9HAM - chains A and P of the 13 polymer chains in the assembly; structure by electron microscopy, 5.06 A resolution (low resolution: residue-level contacts below are approximate; hydrogen-bond / salt-bridge calls are withheld).

== Chain A ==
Molecule: 23S ribosomal RNA
From: Escherichia coli
Sequence (2904 nucleotides; numbered 1 to 2904; the number before each row is that of its first residue):
     1 GGUUAAGCGACUAAGCGUACACGGUGGAUGCCCUGGCAGUCAGAGGCGAU
    51 GAAGGACGUGCUAAUCUGCGAUAAGCGUCGGUAAGGUGAUAUGAACCGUU
   101 AUAACCGGCGAUUUCCGAAUGGGGAAACCCAGUGUGUUUCGACACACUAU
   151 CAUUAACUGAAUCCAUAGGUUAAUGAGGCGAACCGGGGGAACUGAAACAU
   201 CUAAGUACCCCGAGGAAAAGAAAUCAACCGAGAUUCCCCCAGUAGCGGCG
   251 AGCGAACGGGGAGCAGCCCAGAGCCUGAAUCAGUGUGUGUGUUAGUGGAA
   301 GCGUCUGGAAAGGCGCGCGAUACAGGGUGACAGCCCCGUACACAAAAAUG
   351 CACAUGCUGUGAGCUCGAUGAGUAGGGCGGGACACGUGGUAUCCUGUCUG
   401 AAUAUGGGGGGACCAUCCUCCAAGGCUAAAUACUCCUGACUGACCGAUAG
   451 UGAACCAGUACCGUGAGGGAAAGGCGAAAAGAACCCCGGCGAGGGGAGUG
   501 AAAAAGAACCUGAAACCGUGUACGUACAAGCAGUGGGAGCACGCUUAGGC
   551 GUGUGACUGCGUACCUUUUGUAUAAUGGGUCAGCGACUUAUAUUCUGUAG
   601 CAAGGUUAACCGAAUAGGGGAGCCGAAGGGAAACCGAGUCUUAACUGGGC
   651 GUUAAGUUGCAGGGUAUAGACCCGAAACCCGGUGAUCUAGCCAUGGGCAG
   701 GUUGAAGGUUGGGUAACACUAACUGGAGGACCGAACCGACUAAUGUUGAA
   751 AAAUUAGCGGAUGACUUGUGGCUGGGGGUGAAAGGCCAAUCAAACCGGGA
   801 GAUAGCUGGUUCUCCCCGAAAGCUAUAUAAGUAGCGCCUCGUGAAUUCAU
   851 CUCCGGGGGUAGAGCACUGUUUCGGCAAGGGGGUCAUCCCGACUUACCAA
   901 CCCGAUGCAAACUGCGAAUACCGGAGAAUGUUAUCACGGGAGACACACGG
   951 CGGGUGCUAACGUCCGUCGUGAAGAGGGAAACAACCCAGACCGCCAGCUA
  1001 AGGUCCCAAAGUCAUGGUUAAGUGGGAAACGAUGUGGGAAGGCCCAGACA
  1051 GCCAGGAUGUUGGCUUAGAAGCAGCCAUCAUUUAAAGAAAGCGUAAUAGC
  1101 UCACUGGUCGAGUCGGCCUGCGCGGAAGAUGUAACGGGGCUAAACCAUGC
  1151 ACCGAAGCUGCGGCAGCGACGCUUAUGCGUUGUUGGGUAGGGGAGCGUUC
  1201 UGUAAGCCUGCGAAGGUGUGCUGUGAGGCAUGCUGGAGGUAUCAGAAGUG
  1251 CGAAUGCUGACAUAAGUAACGAUAAAGCGGGUGAAAAGCCCGCUCGCCGG
  1301 AAGACCAAGGGUUCCUGUCCAACGUUAAUCGGGGCAGGGUGAGUCGACCC
  1351 CUAAGGCGAGGCCGAAAGGCGUAGUCGAUGGGAAACAGGUUAAUAUUCCU
  1401 GUACUUGGUGUUACUGCGAAGGGGGGACGGAGAAGGCUAUGUUGGCCGGG
  1451 CGACGGUUGUCCCGGUUUAAGCGUGUAGGCUGGUUUUCCAGGCAAAUCCG
  1501 GAAAAUCAAGGCUGAGGCGUGAUGACGAGGCACUACGGUGCUGAAGCAAC
  1551 AAAUGCCCUGCUUCCAGGAAAAGCCUCUAAGCAUCAGGUAACAUCAAAUC
  1601 GUACCCCAAACCGACACAGGUGGUCAGGUAGAGAAUACCAAGGCGCUUGA
  1651 GAGAACUCGGGUGAAGGAACUAGGCAAAAUGGUGCCGUAACUUCGGGAGA
  1701 AGGCACGCUGAUAUGUAGGUGAGGUCCCUCGCGGAUGGAGCUGAAAUCAG
  1751 UCGAAGAUACCAGCUGGCUGCAACUGUUUAUUAAAAACACAGCACUGUGC
  1801 AAACACGAAAGUGGACGUAUACGGUGUGACGCCUGCCCGGUGCCGGAAGG
  1851 UUAAUUGAUGGGGUUAGCGCAAGCGAAGCUCUUGAUCGAAGCCCCGGUAA
  1901 ACGGCGGCCGUAACUAUAACGGUCCUAAGGUAGCGAAAUUCCUUGUCGGG
  1951 UAAGUUCCGACCUGCACGAAUGGCGUAAUGAUGGCCAGGCUGUCUCCACC
  2001 CGAGACUCAGUGAAAUUGAACUCGCUGUGAAGAUGCAGUGUACCCGCGGC
  2051 AAGACGGAAAGACCCCGUGAACCUUUACUAUAGCUUGACACUGAACAUUG
  2101 AGCCUUGAUGUGUAGGAUAGGUGGGAGGCUUUGAAGUGUGGACGCCAGUC
  2151 UGCAUGGAGCCGACCUUGAAAUACCACCCUUUAAUGUUUGAUGUUCUAAC
  2201 GUUGACCCGUAAUCCGGGUUGCGGACAGUGUCUGGUGGGUAGUUUGACUG
  2251 GGGCGGUCUCCUCCUAAAGAGUAACGGAGGAGCACGAAGGUUGGCUAAUC
  2301 CUGGUCGGACAUCAGGAGGUUAGUGCAAUGGCAUAAGCCAGCUUGACUGC
  2351 GAGCGUGACGGCGCGAGCAGGUGCGAAAGCAGGUCAUAGUGAUCCGGUGG
  2401 UUCUGAAUGGAAGGGCCAUCGCUCAACGGAUAAAAGGUACUCCGGGGAUA
  2451 ACAGGCUGAUACCGCCCAAGAGUUCAUAUCGACGGCGGUGUUUGGCACCU
  2501 CGAUGUCGGCUCAUCACAUCCUGGGGCUGAAGUAGGUCCCAAGGGUAUGG
  2551 CUGUUCGCCAUUUAAAGUGGUACGCGAGCUGGGUUUAGAACGUCGUGAGA
  2601 CAGUUCGGUCCCUAUCUGCCGUGGGCGCUGGAGAACUGAGGGGGGCUGCU
  2651 CCUAGUACGAGAGGACCGGAGUGGACGCAUCACUGGUGUUCGGGUUGUCA
  2701 UGCCAAUGGCACUGCCCGGUAGCUAAAUGCGGAAGAGAUAAGUGCUGAAA
  2751 GCAUCUAAGCACGAAACUUGCCCCGAGAUGAGUUCUCCCUGACCCUUUAA
  2801 GGGUCCUGAAGGAACGUUGAAGACGACGACGUUGAUAGGCCGGGUGUGUA
  2851 AGCGCAGCGAUGCGUUGAGCUAACCGGUACUAAUGAACCGUGAGGCUUAA
  2901 CCUU
Not modelled in the structure: 685-793, 865-914, 1032-1122, 1687-1701, 1769-1983, 2054-2607, 2904
Sequence notes: conflict A827 (U3587572 in 1897866982), A830 (G3587569 in 1897866982)

== Chain P ==
Molecule: Large ribosomal subunit protein bL19
From: Escherichia coli
UniProtKB: P0A7K6 (RL19_ECOLI); residues 1-114 here correspond to UniProt positions 2-115 (UniProt number = residue number + 1)
Amino-acid sequence (114 residues; each row starts with the number of its first residue):
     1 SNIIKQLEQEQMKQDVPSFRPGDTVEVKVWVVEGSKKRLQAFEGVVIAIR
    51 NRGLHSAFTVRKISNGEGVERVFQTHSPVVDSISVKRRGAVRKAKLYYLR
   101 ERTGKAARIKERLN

== Interface between chain A and chain P ==
Contacting residue pairs (42):
  A1754(A) with Lys-93(P); Tyr-98(P); Arg-102(P)
  A2682(A) with His-55(P)
  C2683(A) with Arg-50(P); Arg-52(P); Gln-74(P)
  U2684(A) with Arg-50(P)
  G2685(A) with Arg-50(P); Tyr-97(P)
  G2693(A) with Arg-92(P)
  G2694(A) with Arg-92(P)
  G2718(A) with Lys-95(P); Tyr-97(P); Tyr-98(P)
  G2719(A) with Arg-52(P); Lys-95(P); Tyr-97(P)
  U2720(A) with Arg-52(P)
  A2721(A) with Arg-52(P)
  U2845(A) with Asn-51(P); Arg-52(P)
  G2846(A) with Ile-49(P); Arg-50(P); Asn-51(P); Arg-52(P); Lys-95(P)
  U2847(A) with Ala-94(P); Lys-95(P)
  G2848(A) with Arg-92(P); Lys-93(P); Ala-94(P)
  U2849(A) with Arg-20(P); Arg-92(P)
  G2864(A) with Asn-114(P)
  G2867(A) with Arg-20(P); Pro-21(P)
  C2875(A) with Ser-1(P); Lys-5(P)
  G2876(A) with Ser-1(P); Asn-2(P); Lys-5(P)
Other interface residues (no listed pair), chain A (22 interface residues in all): G1753, C2717
Other interface residues (no listed pair), chain P (22 interface residues in all): Ala-57, Thr-59, Val-72

== Summary ==
The chain A/chain P interface involves 22 residues from each chain.
Here chain A is 23S ribosomal RNA and chain P is Large ribosomal subunit protein bL19, both from Escherichia
coli. Entry 9HAM (C_(L29)-/(L22)- precursor supplemented with Api137) was determined by electron microscopy
together with 9H3K, 9H3L and 9HAL from the same study.
